Entry 4EKL (X-ray diffraction, 2.00 A resolution); this record covers chain A.

[Chain A]
Protein: RAC-alpha serine/threonine-protein kinase
Source organism: Homo sapiens
Notes: EC 2.7.11.1
UniProtKB: P31749 (AKT1_HUMAN); residues 144-480 here = UniProt positions 144-480
Amino-acid sequence (341 residues; row label = number of the first residue in the row):
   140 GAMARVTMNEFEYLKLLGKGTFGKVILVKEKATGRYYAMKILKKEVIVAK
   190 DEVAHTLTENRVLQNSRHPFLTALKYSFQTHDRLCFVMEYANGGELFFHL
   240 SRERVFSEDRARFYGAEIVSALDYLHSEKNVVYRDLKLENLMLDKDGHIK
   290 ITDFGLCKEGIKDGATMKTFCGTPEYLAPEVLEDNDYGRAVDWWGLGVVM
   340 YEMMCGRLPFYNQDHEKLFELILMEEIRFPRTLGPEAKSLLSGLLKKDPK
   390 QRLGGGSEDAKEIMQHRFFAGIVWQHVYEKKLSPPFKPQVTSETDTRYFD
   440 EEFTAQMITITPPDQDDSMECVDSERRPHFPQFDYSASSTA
Disordered / not traced: 140-143, 452-456, 479-480
Differences from the reference sequence: expression tag (140-143); engineered mutation D473 (Ser in P31749)
Modified residues: T308 (phosphothreonine; TPO)
Swiss-Prot annotation at these positions:
  - active site: D274 (Proton acceptor)
  - binding site (ATP): L156 to V164, K179
  - site: D462 (Cleavage)
  - modified residue: Y176 (Phosphotyrosine), T308 (Phosphothreonine), T448 (Phosphothreonine), T450 (Phosphothreonine), Y474 (Phosphotyrosine), S477 (Phosphoserine), T479 (Phosphothreonine)
  - glycosylation (O-linked (GlcNAc) threonine): T305, T312
  - cross-link: K284 (Glycyl lysine isopeptide (Lys-Gly) (interchain with G-Cter in ubiquitin))
  - natural variant: T435 (T435P: In CWS6)
  - mutagenesis: Y176 (Y176F: Significant loss of interaction with TNK2. Loss of membrane localization. Significant reduction in phosphorylation on Ser-473), K179 (K179M: Abolished serine/threonine-protein kinase activity), R273 to L275 (Abolished binding to cyclin-A, preventing phosphorylation by CDK2), T305 (T305A: Reduces O-GlcNAc levels; Reduces O-GlcNAc levels even more; when associated with A-312; T305Y: Abolishes phosphorylation at Thr-308), T308 (T308D: 5-fold activation and 18-fold activation; when associated with D-473), T312 (T312A: Reduces O-GlcNAc levels; Reduces O-GlcNAc levels even more; when associated with A-305; T312Y: Abolishes phosphorylation at Thr-308), Y474 (Y474F: 55% inhibition of activation)
Small-molecule neighbours: 0RF ((2S)-2-(4-chlorophenyl)-1-{4-[(5R,7R)-7-hydroxy-5-methyl-6,7-dihydro-5H-cyclopenta[d]pyrimidin-4-yl]piperazin-1-yl}-3-(propan-2-ylamino)propan-1-one): L156, G157, K158, G159, G162, K163, V164, A177, K179, L181, T211, M227, E228, Y229, A230, E234, E278, M281, T291, F438, F442

[In short]
Bound to chain A: compound 0RF. Curated annotation (UniProt) lists active-site residue D274, 10 ATP-binding
residues and 9 mutagenesis sites.
Chain A is RAC-alpha serine/threonine-protein kinase (Homo sapiens); the structure, Akt1 with GDC0068, was
determined by X-ray diffraction together with 4EKK from the same study.
